2VOR - chain A; structure by X-ray diffraction, 2.30 A resolution.

# Chain A
Name: Folylpolyglutamate synthase protein folc
Organism: Mycobacterium tuberculosis
Notes: EC 6.3.2.17
UniProtKB: O53174 (O53174_MYCTU); residues 3-489 here correspond to UniProt positions 1-487 (UniProt number = residue number - 2)
Chain sequence (487 residues; row label = number of the first residue in the row):
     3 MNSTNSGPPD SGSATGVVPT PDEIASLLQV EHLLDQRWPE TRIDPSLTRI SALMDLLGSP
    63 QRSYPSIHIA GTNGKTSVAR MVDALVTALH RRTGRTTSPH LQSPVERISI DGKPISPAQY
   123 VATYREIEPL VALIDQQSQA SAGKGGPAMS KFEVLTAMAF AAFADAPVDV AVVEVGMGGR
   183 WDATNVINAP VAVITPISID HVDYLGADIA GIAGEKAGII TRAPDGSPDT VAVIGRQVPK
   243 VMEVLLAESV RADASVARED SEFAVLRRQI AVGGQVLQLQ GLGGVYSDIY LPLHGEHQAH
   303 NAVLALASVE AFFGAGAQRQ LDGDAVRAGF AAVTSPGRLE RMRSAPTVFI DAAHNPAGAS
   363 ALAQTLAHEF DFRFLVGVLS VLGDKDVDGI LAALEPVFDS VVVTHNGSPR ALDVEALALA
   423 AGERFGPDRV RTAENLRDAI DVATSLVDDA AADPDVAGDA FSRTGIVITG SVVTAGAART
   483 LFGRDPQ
Not modelled in the structure: 3-23, 40-46, 144-148, 227-228, 318-321, 459-464
Bound ions: Co2+ site 1: T78, S100, E176 (together with AMP-PCP); Co2+ site 2: H203, D205; Co2+ site 3 near D326 (its only coordinating residue here); Co2+ site 4: H370, D455, D457
Ligand contacts: AMP-PCP (ACP; phosphomethylphosphonic acid adenylate ester): T74, N75, G76, K77, T78, S79, S100, P101, E176, P198, H299, N303, G339, R340, D353, A354, A355, H356, A359, G360, A363, V474
Reported in the primary citation:
  - Co2+ coordination: T78, S100, E176, H203, D205, D326, H370, D455, D457
  - binding site for AMP-PCP: G76, K77, T78, S79, H299, N303, R340, D353, H356
  - conformationally variable residues (loop rearrangement, order/disorder transition, side-chain flip): E42 to L49, T197 to D210
  - contacts within the chain: I201-N357 (hydrogen bond), D202-K387 (hydrogen bond), H203-D386 (hydrogen bond), V204-D386 (hydrogen bond)
  - binding site for glycerol: T74, D202, H203, K218

# In short
Ligands of chain A: AMP-PCP. The Co2+ site 1 is built by T78, S100 and E176. H203 and D205 form the Co2+ site
2. The paper reports a binding site for AMP-PCP at G76, K77 and T78 among others; a binding site for glycerol
at T74, D202 and H203 among others.
Chain A is Folylpolyglutamate synthase protein folc (Mycobacterium tuberculosis); the structure, Crystal
Structures of Mycobacterium tuberculosis Folylpolyglutamate Synthase Complexed with ADP and AMPPCP, was
determined by X-ray diffraction, deposited together with 2VOS.
